5C8E - chains A and D of the 6 polymer chains in the assembly; structure by X-ray diffraction, 3.89 A resolution.

== Chain A (and D) ==
Molecule: Light-dependent transcriptional regulator CarH
From: Thermus thermophilus (strain HB27 / ATCC BAA-163 / DSM 7039)
Notes: chain D of this document is another copy of the same molecule, construct and numbering; everything in this record applies to it too
UniProt: Q746J7 (Q746J7_THET2); numbering as in UniProt (aligned over 1-285)
Chain sequence (305 residues; numbered -19 to 285; the number before each row is that of its first residue; numbers below 1 keep their minus sign (Met-19 is residue -19)):
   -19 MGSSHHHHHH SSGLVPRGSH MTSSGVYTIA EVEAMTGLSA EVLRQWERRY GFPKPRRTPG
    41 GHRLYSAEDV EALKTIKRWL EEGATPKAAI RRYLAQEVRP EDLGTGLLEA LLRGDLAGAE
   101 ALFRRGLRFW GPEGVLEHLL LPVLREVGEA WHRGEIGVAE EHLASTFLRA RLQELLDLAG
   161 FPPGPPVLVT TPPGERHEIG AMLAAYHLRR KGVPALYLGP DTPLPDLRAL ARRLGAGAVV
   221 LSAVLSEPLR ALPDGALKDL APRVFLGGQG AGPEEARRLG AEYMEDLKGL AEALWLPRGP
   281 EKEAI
Disordered / not traced: -19 to 4, 278-285 (chain D: -19 to 75, 281-285)
Construct notes: initiating methionine (-19); expression tag (-18 to 0)
Ion coordination: cobalamin Co: His177 (together with 5'-deoxyadenosine)
Residues lining bound ligands:
  - 5'-deoxyadenosine (5AD): Gly128, Trp131, Val138, Glu141, His142, His177
  - cobalamin (B12): Leu121, Leu124, Arg125, Val127, Gly128, Glu129, Trp131, His132, Glu141, His142, Ser145, Arg149, Gly174, Glu175, Arg176, His177, Glu178, Ile179, Gly180, Leu183, Ala184, Val220, Leu221, Ser222, Val224, Leu225, Gly247, Gly248, Gln249, Met264, Glu265, Asp266, Leu267, Leu270
Reported in the primary citation:
  - binding site for 26-mer DNA segment containing the CarH operator sequence (antisense strand): Trp26, Arg29, Tyr30, Lys67
  - binding site for 26-mer DNA segment containing the CarH operator sequence (antisense strand): Gln25, His42
  - mutagenesis - R29A, R43A: abolished binding to DNA
  - mutagenesis - Q25A, W131F: unchanged binding to DNA
  - mutagenesis - Y30A, H42A, W131A, E141A, H142A, R176D/D201R, R176E/D201R, D201R: decreased binding to DNA
  - binding site for 26-mer DNA segment containing the CarH operator sequence (sense strand): Gln25, Arg28, Arg29, Arg37, His42, Arg43
  - mutagenesis - H142A, D201R: decreased binding to AdoCbl
  - mutagenesis - H132A: decreased binding to Cbl
  - mutagenesis - H132A: decreased binding to cobalamin

== Chain A / chain D interface ==
Residue-residue contacts - 12 pairs, chain A then chain D:
  Arg105(A) - Leu158(D)
  Arg108(A) - Arg104(D)
  Arg108(A) - Glu154(D)
  Arg108(A) - Asp157(D)  hydrogen bond (side chain-backbone)
  Arg108(A) - Leu158(D)
  Phe109(A) - Arg104(D)  hydrogen bond (backbone-side chain)
  Phe109(A) - Leu107(D)
  Phe109(A) - Leu158(D)
  Trp110(A) - Arg104(D)
  Gly111(A) - Arg104(D)
  Pro112(A) - Glu100(D)
  His118(A) - Arg108(D)  hydrogen bond
Interface residues without a listed pair, chain A (9 interface residues in all): Leu107, Arg190

== Overview ==
9 residues of chain A face 7 of chain D across their interface, with 3 hydrogen bonds. Polar contacts include
Arg108(A)-Asp157(D), Phe109(A)-Arg104(D) and His118(A)-Arg108(D). From the paper: a binding site for 26-mer
DNA segment containing the CarH operator sequence (antisense strand) at Trp26(A), Arg29(A) and Tyr30(A) among
others; Y30A, H42A and W131A of chain A, among others, reduce binding to DNA; 13 substitutions were tested in
all.
Both chains are Light-dependent transcriptional regulator CarH (Thermus thermophilus (strain HB27 / ATCC
BAA-163 / DSM 7039)). Entry 5C8E (Crystal structure of Thermus thermophilus CarH bound to adenosylcobalamin
and a 26-bp DNA segment) was determined by X-ray diffraction (same publication as 5C8A, 5C8D and 5C8F).
